Entry 6RCU (X-ray diffraction, 4.00 A resolution (low resolution: residue-level contacts below are approximate; hydrogen-bond / salt-bridge calls are withheld)); this record covers chains A and D of the 5 polymer chains in the assembly.

# Chain A
Name: Reticulocyte binding protein homologue 5
Source organism: Plasmodium falciparum (isolate 3D7)
UniProt: Q8IFM5 (Q8IFM5_PLAF7); residues 26-526 here = UniProt positions 26-526
Amino-acid sequence (501 residues; row label = number of the first residue in the row):
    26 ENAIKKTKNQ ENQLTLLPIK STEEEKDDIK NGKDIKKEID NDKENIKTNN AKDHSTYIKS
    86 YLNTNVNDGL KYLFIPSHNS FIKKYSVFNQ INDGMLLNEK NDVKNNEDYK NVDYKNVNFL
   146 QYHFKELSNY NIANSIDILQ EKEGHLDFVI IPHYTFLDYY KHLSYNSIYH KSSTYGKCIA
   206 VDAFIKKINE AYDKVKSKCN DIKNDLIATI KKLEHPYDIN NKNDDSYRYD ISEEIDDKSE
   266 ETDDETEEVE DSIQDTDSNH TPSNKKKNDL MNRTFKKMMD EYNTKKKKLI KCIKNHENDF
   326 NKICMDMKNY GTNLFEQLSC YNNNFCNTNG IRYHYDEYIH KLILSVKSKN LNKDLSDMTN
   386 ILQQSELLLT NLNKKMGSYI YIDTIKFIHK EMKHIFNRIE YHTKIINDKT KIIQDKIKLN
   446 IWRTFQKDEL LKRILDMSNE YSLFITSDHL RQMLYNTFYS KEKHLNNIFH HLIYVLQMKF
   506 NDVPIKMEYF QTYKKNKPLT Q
Not modelled in the structure: 26-147, 243-296, 506-526
Disulfide bonds: Cys224-Cys317, Cys345-Cys351
Construct notes: conflict Gln38 (Asn in Q8IFM5), Ala216 (Thr in Q8IFM5)
Curated features (UniProtKB/Swiss-Prot):
  - region: Lys33 to Lys51 (Mediates interaction with human BSG)
  - site: Lys140, Asn141 (Cleavage)
  - glycosylation (N-linked (GlcNAc...) asparagine): Asn214, Asn297
What the authors report for this chain:
  - mutagenesis - S197Y: decreased binding to R5.017

# Chain D
Name: R5.016 light chain
Source organism: Homo sapiens
Amino-acid sequence (219 residues; numbered -4 to 214; the number before each row is that of its first residue; numbers below 1 keep their minus sign (Thr-4 is residue -4)):
    -4 TGVHCAIRMT QSPSTLSASV GDRVTITCRA SQSINTWLAW YQQKPGKAPN LLISKASSLE
    56 SGVPSRFSGS GSGTEFTLTI SSLQPDDFAT YFCQQYNSYL YTFGQGTKVE IRRTVAAPSV
   116 FIFPPSDEQL KSGTASVVCL LNNFYPREAK VQWKVDNALQ SGNSQESVTE QDSKDSTYSL
   176 SSTLTLSKAD YEKHKVYACE VTHQGLSSPV TKSFNRGEC
Not modelled in the structure: -4 to 3, 214
Disulfide bonds: Cys23-Cys88, Cys134-Cys194

# Interface between chain A and chain D
Residue-residue contacts - 4 pairs, chain A then chain D:
  Lys212(A) - Glu55(D)
  Ala216(A) - Ser56(D)
  Lys219(A) - Ser56(D)
  Lys327(A) - Leu54(D)
Also at the interface, not in a pair above, chain A (5 interface residues in all): Asp331
Also at the interface, not in a pair above, chain D (4 interface residues in all): Ser53

# Overview
Chain A and chain D form an interface of 5 and 4 residues respectively. The paper reports that S197Y of chain
A reduces binding to R5.017.
Here chain A is Reticulocyte binding protein homologue 5 (Plasmodium falciparum (isolate 3D7)) and chain D is
R5.016 light chain (Homo sapiens). Entry 6RCU (PfRH5 bound to monoclonal antibodies R5.004 and R5.016) was
determined by X-ray diffraction (same publication as 6RCS).
